1OVG - chains A and B of the 3 polymer chains in the assembly; structure by X-ray diffraction, 2.20 A resolution.

== Chain A (and B) ==
Name: Purine nucleoside phosphorylase
From: Escherichia coli
Notes: EC 2.4.2.1; chain B of this document is another copy of the same molecule, construct and numbering; everything in this record applies to it too
UniProt: P0ABP8 (DEOD_ECOLI); residue numbers follow UniProt; this construct covers 1-238
Sequence (238 residues; each row starts with the number of its first residue):
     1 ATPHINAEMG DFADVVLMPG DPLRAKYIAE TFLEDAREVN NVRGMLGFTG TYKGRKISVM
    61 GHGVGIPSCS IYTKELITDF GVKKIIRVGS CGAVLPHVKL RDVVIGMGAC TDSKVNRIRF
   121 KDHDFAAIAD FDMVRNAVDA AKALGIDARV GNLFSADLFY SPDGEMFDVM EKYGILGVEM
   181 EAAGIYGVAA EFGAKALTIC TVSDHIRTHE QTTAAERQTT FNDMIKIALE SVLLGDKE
Unresolved in the structure: 238
Construct notes: engineered mutation Val-64 (Met in P0ABP8)
Ligand contacts: MDR (9-(2-deoxy-beta-D-ribofuranosyl)-6-methylpurine): His-4, Arg-43, Arg-87, Ser-90, Cys-91, Gly-92, Ala-156, Phe-159, Phe-167, Val-178, Glu-179, Met-180, Glu-181, Ser-203, Asp-204, Ile-206
What the authors report for this chain:
  - mutagenesis - M64V: decreased catalytic activity on MDR
  - binding site for MDR: His-4, Ala-156, Phe-159, Phe-167, Asp-204
  - conformationally variable residues (order/disorder transition): His-205 to Thr-220
  - mutagenesis - M64V: increased catalytic activity on lyxo-Ado

== Chain A / chain B interface ==
Pairs across the interface (2; chain A residue first):
  Lys-114(A) / Asp-122(B)
  Lys-114(A) / His-123(B)  hydrogen bond
Also at the interface, not in a pair above, chain A (3 interface residues in all): Ile-118, Pro-162
Also at the interface, not in a pair above, chain B (3 interface residues in all): Tyr-173

== Summary ==
Chain A and chain B each contribute 3 residues to their interface, with 1 hydrogen bond. The hydrogen-bonded
pair is Lys-114(A)/His-123(B). Chain A binds compound MDR. From the paper: a binding site for MDR at His-4(A),
Ala-156(A) and Phe-159(A) among others; M64V of chain A reduces catalytic activity on MDR.
Both chains are Purine nucleoside phosphorylase (Escherichia coli). Entry 1OVG (M64V PNP +MePdr) was
determined by X-ray diffraction, deposited together with 1OTX, 1OTY, 1OU4, 1OUM and 1OV6.
